5IFS - chains A and B of the 4 polymer chains in the assembly; structure by X-ray diffraction, 2.46 A resolution.

[Chain A]
Name: Tether containing UBX domain for GLUT4
Organism: Homo sapiens
Reference sequence: Q9BZE9 (ASPC1_HUMAN); numbering as in UniProt (aligned over 317-553)
Amino-acid sequence (237 residues; numbered 317 to 553; the number before each row is that of its first residue):
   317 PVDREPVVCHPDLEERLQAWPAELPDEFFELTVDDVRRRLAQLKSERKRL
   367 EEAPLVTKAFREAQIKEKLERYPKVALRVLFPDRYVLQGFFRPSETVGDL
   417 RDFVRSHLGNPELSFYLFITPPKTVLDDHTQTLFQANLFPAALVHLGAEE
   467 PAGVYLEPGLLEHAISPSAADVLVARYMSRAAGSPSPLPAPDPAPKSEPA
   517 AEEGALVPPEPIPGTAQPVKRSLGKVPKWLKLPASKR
Disordered / not traced: 498-553
Swiss-Prot annotation at these positions:
  - modified residue (Phosphoserine): Ser500, Ser502

[Chain B]
Name: Transitional endoplasmic reticulum ATPase
Organism: Homo sapiens
Notes: EC 3.6.4.6
Reference sequence: P55072 (TERA_HUMAN); residue numbers follow UniProt; this construct covers 1-481
Amino-acid sequence (481 residues; numbered 1 to 481; the number before each row is that of its first residue):
     1 MASGADSKGDDLSTAILKQKNRPNRLIVDEAINEDNSVVSLSQPKMDELQ
    51 LFRGDTVLLKGKKRREAVCIVLSDDTCSDEKIRMNRVVRNNLRVRLGDVI
   101 SIQPCPDVKYGKRIHVLPIDDTVEGITGNLFEVYLKPYFLEAYRPIRKGD
   151 IFLVRGGMRAVEFKVVETDPSPYCIVAPDTVIHCEGEPIKREDEEESLNE
   201 VGYDDIGGCRKQLAQIKEMVELPLRHPALFKAIGVKPPRGILLYGPPGTG
   251 KTLIARAVANETGAFFFLINGPEIMSKLAGESESNLRKAFEEAEKNAPAI
   301 IFIDELDAIAPKREKTHGEVERRIVSQLLTLMDGLKQRAHVIVMAATNRP
   351 NSIDPALRRFGRFDREVDIGIPDATGRLEILQIHTKNMKLADDVDLEQVA
   401 NETHGHVGADLAALCSEAALQAIRKKMDLIDLEDETIDAEVMNSLAVTMD
   451 DFRWALSQSNPSALRETVVEVPQVTWEDIGG
Disordered / not traced: 1-20, 428-432, 462-472, 481
Small-molecule neighbours: ADP (adenosine-5'-diphosphate): Asp205, Ile206, Gly207, Cys209, Pro246, Pro247, Gly248, Thr249, Gly250, Lys251, Thr252, Leu253, Ile380, Ile383, His384, Gly408, Ala409, Ala412
Swiss-Prot annotation at these positions:
  - binding site (ATP): Pro247 to Leu253, Asn348, His384
  - modified residue: Ala2 (N-acetylalanine), Ser3 (Phosphoserine), Ser7 (Phosphoserine), Ser13 (Phosphoserine), Ser37 (Phosphoserine), Lys315 (N6,N6,N6-trimethyllysine), Thr436 (Phosphothreonine), Ser462 (Phosphoserine)
  - cross-link (Glycyl lysine isopeptide (Lys-Gly)): Lys8 (interchain with G-Cter in SUMO2), Lys18 (interchain with G-Cter in SUMO2)
  - natural variant: Arg95 (R95G: In IBMPFD1), Gly97 (G97E: In CMT2Y), Ile126 (I126F: In IBMPFD1; uncertain significance), Arg155 (R155C: In IBMPFD1; R155H: In FTDALS6 and IBMPFD1; R155L: In IBMPFD1; R155P: In IBMPFD1; R155S: In IBMPFD1), Arg159 (R159G: In FTDALS6; R159H: In IBMPFD1), Ala160 (A160T: In IBMPFD1; uncertain significance), Glu185 (E185K: In CMT2Y), Arg191 (R191Q: In FTDALS6 and IBMPFD1), Leu198 (L198W: In IBMPFD1), Ala232 (A232E: In IBMPFD1), Ile254 (I254F: In IBMPFD1; uncertain significance), Ile369 (I369T: In IBMPFD1; uncertain significance), 1 further natural variant entry in UniProt
  - mutagenesis: Phe52 to Asp55 (Abolishes interaction with NPLOC4; when associated with A-110), Arg53 (R53A: Minor effect on affinity for ATP and ADP), Arg86 (R86A: Strongly increased affinity for ATP. Strongly reduced affinity for ADP), Tyr110 (Y110A: Abolishes interaction with NPLOC4; when associated with 52-A--A-55), Arg113 to His115 (Severely reduced binding to DERL1), Phe131 (F131R: Severely reduced binding to DERL1), Leu140 (L140D: Severely reduced binding to DERL1), Asp179 (D179R: No effect on binding to DERL1), His183 (H183W: Severely reduced binding to DERL1), Lys251 (K251Q: Impairs ERAD degradation of HMGCR and does not inhibit interaction with RHBDD1; when associated with Q-524), Glu305 (E305Q: Defect in ubiquitin-dependent protein degradation by the proteasome; when associated with Q-578), Lys312 (K312A: Does not affect methylation by VCPKMT), 6 further mutagenesis entries in UniProt
From the paper describing this entry:
  - disease-associated variants - A232E: increased catalytic activity

[How chain A and chain B interact]
Pairs across the interface (78):
  Pro337(A) with Gln103(B)
  Glu339(A) with Lys60(B), salt bridge
  Leu340(A) with Lys60(B); Arg64(B), hydrogen bond (backbone-side chain); Ser101(B)
  Asp342(A) with Arg64(B), salt bridge
  Phe344(A) with Arg22(B); Asn24(B); Arg25(B), hydrogen bond (backbone-side chain); Val99(B); Ile100(B); Ser101(B)
  Phe345(A) with Lys60(B); Gly61(B); Lys62(B); Arg64(B); Val99(B), hydrophobic; Ser101(B)
  Glu346(A) with Arg25(B), hydrogen bond (backbone-side chain); Lys62(B), salt bridge
  Leu347(A) with Gly97(B); His226(B); Leu229(B)
  Val349(A) with Leu229(B); Ile233(B), hydrophobic
  Asp351(A) with Arg25(B), salt bridge
  Val352(A) with Leu222(B), hydrophobic; Leu229(B), hydrophobic
  Arg353(A) with Ile233(B)
  Arg354(A) with Glu80(B), salt bridge
  Arg355(A) with Asp29(B), salt bridge; Lys81(B); Glu221(B), salt bridge; Leu222(B)
  Leu356(A) with Leu222(B), hydrophobic
  Gln358(A) with Asp29(B), hydrogen bond; Lys81(B), hydrogen bond
  Leu359(A) with Lys217(B); Glu221(B)
  Lys360(A) with Glu218(B)
  Arg363(A) with Gln215(B); Glu218(B), salt bridge
  Leu366(A) with Arg210(B); Lys211(B); Ala214(B), hydrophobic
  Glu367(A) with Gln215(B), hydrogen bond
  Lys384(A) with Asp75(B), salt bridge
  Arg387(A) with Asp47(B), salt bridge
  Tyr388(A) with Gln43(B); Asp47(B), hydrogen bond
  Ala392(A) with Phe52(B)
  Arg394(A) with Phe52(B)
  Leu396(A) with Tyr110(B)
  Arg400(A) with Lys109(B); Tyr110(B)
  Tyr432(A) with Glu141(B), hydrogen bond
  Phe434(A) with Glu141(B)
  Thr436(A) with Ile70(B); Glu141(B); Ala142(B)
  Pro437(A) with Asp35(B); Ser37(B); Val38(B); Ile70(B); Ala142(B); Arg144(B)
  Pro438(A) with Asp35(B)
  Lys439(A) with Glu141(B), salt bridge
  Asn453(A) with Arg53(B)
  Pro456(A) with Gln43(B)
  Ala457(A) with Phe52(B); Arg53(B), hydrogen bond (backbone-backbone)
  Ala458(A) with Phe52(B); Arg53(B)
  Leu459(A) with Arg53(B), hydrogen bond (backbone-backbone); Gly54(B); Asp55(B)
  His461(A) with Tyr143(B)
Interface residues without a listed pair, chain A (48 interface residues in all): Pro341, Thr348, Leu393, Pro398, Phe455, Gly463, Val490, Ala491
Interface residues without a listed pair, chain B (52 interface residues in all): Ile27, Pro44, Gln50, Leu96, Asp98, Asp107, Val108, Leu140, Ala232
From the paper, about this interface:
  - interface residues, chain A: Pro437(A), Pro438(A)

[Summary]
48 residues of chain A and 52 residues of chain B are in contact, with 10 hydrogen bonds and 11 salt bridges.
Polar pairs include Glu339(A)-Lys60(B), Asp342(A)-Arg64(B) and Glu346(A)-Lys62(B). Chain B binds ADP. From the
paper: A232E of chain B increases catalytic activity; interface residues Pro437(A) and Pro438(A).
Here chain A is Tether containing UBX domain for GLUT4 and chain B is Transitional endoplasmic reticulum
ATPase, both from Homo sapiens. Entry 5IFS (Quantitative interaction mapping reveals an extended ubiquitin
regulatory domain in ASPL that disrupts functional p97 hexamers ...) was determined by X-ray diffraction,
deposited together with 5IFW.
